4EU2 - chains I and J of the 28 polymer chains in the assembly; structure by X-ray diffraction, 2.51 A resolution.

Chain I:
Name: Proteasome component PUP1
Organism: Saccharomyces cerevisiae
Notes: EC 3.4.25.1
UniProtKB: P25043 (PSB7_YEAST); residues 1-222 here correspond to UniProt positions 30-251 (UniProt number = residue number + 29)
Amino-acid sequence (222 residues; numbered 1 to 222; the number before each row is that of its first residue):
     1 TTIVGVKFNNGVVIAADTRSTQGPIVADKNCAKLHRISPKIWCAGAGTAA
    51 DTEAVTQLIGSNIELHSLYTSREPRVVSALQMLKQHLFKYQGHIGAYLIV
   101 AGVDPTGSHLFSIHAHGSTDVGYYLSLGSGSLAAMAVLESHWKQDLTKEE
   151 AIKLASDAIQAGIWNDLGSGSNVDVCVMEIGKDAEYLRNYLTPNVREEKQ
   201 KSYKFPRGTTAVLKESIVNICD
Curated features (UniProtKB/Swiss-Prot):
  - active site: Thr1 (Nucleophile)
Residues lining bound ligands: WPI (1,4-bis[(4E)-5-(3,4,5-trimethoxyphenyl)pent-4-en-1-yl]-1,4-diazepane): Thr1, Thr21, Gly45, Ala46, Gly47, Tyr97, Gly128, Ser129

Chain J:
Name: Proteasome component PUP3
Organism: Saccharomyces cerevisiae
Notes: EC 3.4.25.1
UniProtKB: P25451 (PSB3_YEAST); the author numbering skips numbers that UniProt does not, so the offset changes along the chain: -8 to -1 = UniProt 2-9; 1-196 = UniProt 10-205
Amino-acid sequence (204 residues; row label = number of the first residue in the row; note: 1 number in that range is skipped by the numbering (no residue carries it; nothing is unmodelled there); numbers below 1 keep their minus sign (Ser-8 is residue -8)):
    -8 SDPSSING
     1 GIVVAMTGKDCVAIACDLRLGSQSLGVSNKFEKIFHYGHVFLGITGLATD
    51 VTTLNEMFRYKTNLYKLKEERAIEPETFTQLVSSSLYERRFGPYFVGPVV
   101 AGINSKSGKPFIAGFDLIGCIDEAKDFIVSGTASDQLFGMCESLYEPNLE
   151 PEDLFETISQALLNAADRDALSGWGAVVYIIKKDEVVKRYLKMRQD
Curated features (UniProtKB/Swiss-Prot):
  - modified residue: Ser22 (Phosphoserine)
  - cross-link: Lys61 (Glycyl lysine isopeptide (Lys-Gly) (interchain with G-Cter in ubiquitin))

How chain I and chain J interact:
Pairs across the interface (58):
  Ile25(I) with Asp135(J); Phe138(J), hydrophobic
  Ala27(I) with Asp122(J); Phe138(J), hydrophobic
  Asp28(I) with Asp122(J); Glu123(J); Ala124(J)
  Lys29(I) with Glu142(J), salt bridge
  Ala49(I) with Cys120(J), hydrophobic
  Ala50(I) with Tyr87(J); Ile118(J), hydrophobic; Cys120(J)
  Asp51(I) with Tyr87(J), hydrogen bond; Arg90(J), salt bridge
  Ala54(I) with Tyr87(J)
  His93(I) with Arg90(J); Phe91(J)
  Ile94(I) with Phe91(J), hydrophobic
  Arg196(I) with Glu142(J), salt bridge
  Lys199(I) with Ser143(J), hydrogen bond (side chain-backbone); Tyr145(J), hydrogen bond (side chain-backbone)
  Ser202(I) with Glu146(J), hydrogen bond
  Tyr203(I) with Ser143(J)
  Lys204(I) with Glu146(J); Asp153(J), salt bridge
  Phe205(I) with Leu144(J), hydrophobic; Glu156(J); Gln160(J)
  Arg207(I) with Glu152(J), salt bridge; Asp153(J), salt bridge; Glu156(J)
  Gly208(I) with Glu156(J), hydrogen bond (backbone-side chain)
  Thr209(I) with Glu156(J)
  Thr210(I) with Glu156(J), hydrogen bond; Ser159(J); Gln160(J), hydrogen bond; Leu191(J)
  Ala211(I) with Leu191(J); Lys192(J), hydrogen bond (backbone-backbone)
  Val212(I) with Phe155(J), hydrophobic; Tyr190(J)
  Leu213(I) with Tyr190(J), hydrogen bond (backbone-backbone); Leu191(J); Lys192(J)
  Lys214(I) with Lys188(J); Arg189(J); Tyr190(J), hydrogen bond (backbone-backbone)
  Glu215(I) with Lys188(J); Arg189(J), salt bridge
  Ser216(I) with Val187(J); Lys188(J), hydrogen bond (backbone-backbone)
  Ile217(I) with Val186(J)
  Val218(I) with Val186(J), hydrogen bond (backbone-backbone); Lys188(J)
  Asn219(I) with His36(J)
  Ile220(I) with Gly38(J); His39(J)
  Asp222(I) with Lys66(J), salt bridge
Interface residues without a listed pair, chain I (36 interface residues in all): Gln22, Val26, Thr48, Tyr90, Pro206
Interface residues without a listed pair, chain J (43 interface residues in all): Phe41, Asp116, Gly119, Leu149, Glu150, Thr157, Leu163, Tyr179, Lys183, Asp184, Glu185

In short:
The interface between chain I and chain J involves 36 residues on one side and 43 on the other, with 12
hydrogen bonds and 8 salt bridges. Polar contacts include Lys29(I)-Glu142(J), Asp51(I)-Arg90(J) and
Arg196(I)-Glu142(J). Bound to chain I: compound WPI.
Chain I is Proteasome component PUP1 and chain J is Proteasome component PUP3, both from Saccharomyces
cerevisiae; the structure, Crystal structure of 20s proteasome with novel inhibitor K-7174, was determined by
X-ray diffraction.
